Entry 3PV8 (X-ray diffraction, 1.52 A resolution); this record covers chains A and C of the 3 polymer chains in the assembly.

[Chain A]
Molecule: DNA polymerase I
Organism: Geobacillus kaustophilus
Notes: EC 2.7.7.7; fragment: Bacillus Fragment (analogous to E. coli Klenow Fragment)
UniProt: Q5KWC1 (Q5KWC1_GEOKA); residues 285-876 here correspond to UniProt positions 287-878 (UniProt number = residue number + 2)
Chain sequence (592 residues; row label = number of the first residue in the row):
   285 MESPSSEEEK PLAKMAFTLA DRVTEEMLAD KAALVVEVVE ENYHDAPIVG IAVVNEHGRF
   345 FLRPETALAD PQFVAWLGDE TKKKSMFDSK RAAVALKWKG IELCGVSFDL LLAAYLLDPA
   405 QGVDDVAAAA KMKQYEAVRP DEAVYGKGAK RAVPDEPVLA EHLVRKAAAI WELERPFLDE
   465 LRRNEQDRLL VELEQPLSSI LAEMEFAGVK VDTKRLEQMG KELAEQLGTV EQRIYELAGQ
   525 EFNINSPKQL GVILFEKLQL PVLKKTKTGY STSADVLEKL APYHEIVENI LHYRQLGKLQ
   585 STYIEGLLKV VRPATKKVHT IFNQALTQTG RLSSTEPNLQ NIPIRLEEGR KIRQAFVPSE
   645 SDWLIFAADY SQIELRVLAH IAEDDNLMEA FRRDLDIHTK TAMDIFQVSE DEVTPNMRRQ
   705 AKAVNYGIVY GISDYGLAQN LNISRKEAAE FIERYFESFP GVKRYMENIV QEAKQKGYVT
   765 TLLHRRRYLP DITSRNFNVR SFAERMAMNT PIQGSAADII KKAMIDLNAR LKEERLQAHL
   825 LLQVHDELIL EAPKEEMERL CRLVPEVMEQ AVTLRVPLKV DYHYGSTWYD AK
Disordered / not traced: 285-297
Differences from the reference sequence: engineered mutation Ala598 (Asp600 in Q5KWC1), Tyr710 (Phe712 in Q5KWC1)
Bound ions: Mg2+: Asp653, Tyr654, Asp830 (together with 2',3'-dideoxy-thymidine-5'-triphosphate)
Small-molecule neighbours: 2',3'-dideoxy-thymidine-5'-triphosphate (D3T): Arg615, Asp653, Tyr654, Ser655, Gln656, Ile657, Glu658, His682, Arg702, Lys706, Ala707, Tyr710, Tyr714, Asp830

[Chain C]
Molecule: 13-nt DNA strand
Notes: fragment: DNA template strand
Sequence (13 nucleotides; numbered 0 to 12; the number before each row is that of its first residue; numbering starts at 0):
     0 CATAAGAGTC AGG
Disordered / not traced: 0

[How chain A and chain C interact]
Pairs across the interface (48; chain A residue first):
  Asn527(A) - DG11(C)  hydrogen bond to the phosphate
  Asn529(A) - DG11(C)  sugar contact
  Ser530(A) - DG11(C)  hydrogen bond to the phosphate
  Ser530(A) - DG12(C)  hydrogen bond to the phosphate
  Gln533(A) - DG12(C)  hydrogen bond to the phosphate
  Lys582(A) - DG7(C)  base contact
  Lys582(A) - DT8(C)  hydrogen bond to the base
  Lys582(A) - DC9(C)  sugar contact
  Ser585(A) - DC9(C)  phosphate contact
  Ser585(A) - DA10(C)  phosphate contact
  Thr586(A) - DC9(C)  sugar contact
  Gly590(A) - DC9(C)  phosphate contact
  Leu610(A) - DA6(C)  phosphate contact
  Leu610(A) - DG7(C)  phosphate contact
  Thr611(A) - DA6(C)  phosphate contact
  Gln612(A) - DG5(C)  phosphate contact
  Gln612(A) - DA6(C)  hydrogen bond to the phosphate
  Thr613(A) - DG5(C)  sugar contact
  Arg615(A) - DG5(C)  hydrogen bond to the base
  Ser617(A) - DA6(C)  phosphate contact
  Ser617(A) - DG7(C)  hydrogen bond to the phosphate
  Ser618(A) - DG7(C)  sugar contact
  Thr619(A) - DG7(C)  phosphate contact
  Thr619(A) - DT8(C)  phosphate contact
  Glu620(A) - DT8(C)  hydrogen bond to the phosphate
  Asn622(A) - DG7(C)  hydrogen bond to the sugar
  Asn625(A) - DG7(C)  base contact
  Tyr710(A) - DA3(C)  base contact
  Gly711(A) - DA3(C)  base contact
  Tyr714(A) - DA3(C)  sugar contact
  Gly715(A) - DA3(C)  sugar contact
  Ile716(A) - DA3(C)  hydrogen bond to the sugar
  Ser717(A) - DT2(C)  hydrogen bond to the base
  Ser717(A) - DA3(C)  hydrogen bond to the phosphate
  Tyr719(A) - DT2(C)  base contact
  Gly720(A) - DA3(C)  phosphate contact
  Arg729(A) - DT2(C)  hydrogen bond to the base
  Arg771(A) - DG5(C)  salt bridge to the phosphate
  Phe781(A) - DA1(C)  base contact
  Asn782(A) - DA1(C)  phosphate contact
  Phe786(A) - DT2(C)  phosphate contact
  Phe786(A) - DA4(C)  phosphate contact
  Arg789(A) - DA3(C)  hydrogen bond to the phosphate
  Arg789(A) - DA4(C)  salt bridge to the phosphate
  Met790(A) - DG5(C)  phosphate contact
  Asn793(A) - DA4(C)  sugar contact
  Gln797(A) - DA4(C)  base contact
  Gln797(A) - DG5(C)  hydrogen bond to the sugar
Interface residues without a listed pair, chain A (40 interface residues in all): Glu589, Asn607, Ala707, His829

[In short]
40 residues of chain A face 12 of chain C across their interface, with 16 hydrogen bonds and 2 salt bridges.
Polar contacts include Lys582(A)-DT8(C), Arg615(A)-DG5(C) and Ser717(A)-DT2(C). Ligands of chain A:
2',3'-dideoxy-thymidine-5'-triphosphate. Asp653(A), Tyr654(A) and Asp830(A) form the Mg2+ site.
Chain A is DNA polymerase I (Geobacillus kaustophilus) and chain C is a 13-nt DNA strand; the structure,
Crystal Structure of Bacillus DNA Polymerase I Large Fragment Bound to DNA and ddTTP-dA in Closed ..., was
determined by X-ray diffraction together with 3PX0, 3PX4, 3PX6, 3TAP, 3TAQ, 3TAR, 3THV and 3TI0 from the same
study.
